2V4H - chains A and B of the 4 polymer chains in the assembly; structure by X-ray diffraction, 2.90 A resolution.

Chain A (and B):
Molecule: Nf-kappa-B essential modulator
Organism: Mus musculus
Notes: fragment: cc2-lz domain, residues 251-337; chain B of this document is another copy of the same molecule, construct and numbering; everything in this record applies to it too
UniProt: O88522 (NEMO_MOUSE); numbering as in UniProt (aligned over 251-337)
Sequence (110 residues; each row starts with the number of its first residue):
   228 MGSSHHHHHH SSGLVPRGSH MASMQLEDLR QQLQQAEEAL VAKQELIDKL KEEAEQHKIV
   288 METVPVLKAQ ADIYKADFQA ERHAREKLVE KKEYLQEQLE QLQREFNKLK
Not modelled in the structure: 228-239 (chain B: 228-246)
Construct notes: expression tag (228-250)
Swiss-Prot annotation at these positions:
  - region: L315 to L336 (Leucine-zipper)
  - cross-link (Glycyl lysine isopeptide (Lys-Gly)): K270 (interchain with G-Cter in SUMO), K276 (interchain with G-Cter in ubiquitin), K278 (interchain with G-Cter in ubiquitin), K285 (interchain with G-Cter in ubiquitin), K295 (interchain with G-Cter in ubiquitin), K302 (interchain with G-Cter in SUMO), K314 (interchain with G-Cter in ubiquitin), K318 (interchain with G-Cter in ubiquitin), K319 (interchain with G-Cter in ubiquitin)
  - mutagenesis: K278 (K278R: Slight decrease in TRAF6-induced polyubiquitination), V293 (V293A: Abolishes linear polyubiquitin-binding, impairs 'Lys-63'-linked polyubiquitin-binding and impairs NF-kappa-B activation; when associated with A-301 and A-302), Y301 (Y301A: Abolishes linear polyubiquitin-binding, impairs 'Lys-63'-linked polyubiquitin-binding and impairs NF-kappa-B activation; when associated with A-293 and A-302), K302 (K302A: Abolishes linear polyubiquitin-binding, impairs 'Lys-63'-linked polyubiquitin-binding and impairs NF-kappa-B activation; when associated with A-293 and A-301), F305 (F305A: Abolishes linear polyubiquitin-binding, impairs 'Lys-63'-linked polyubiquitin-binding and impairs of NF-kappa-B activation), R309 (R309A: Abolishes linear polyubiquitin-binding, no effect on 'Lys-63'-linked polyubiquitin-binding and impairs NF-kappa-B activation; when associated with A-312 and A-313), R312 (R312A: Abolishes linear polyubiquitin-binding, no effect on 'Lys-63'-linked polyubiquitin-binding and impairs NF-kappa-B activation; when associated with A-309 and A-313), E313 (E313A: Impairs linear polyubiquitin-binding. Abolishes linear polyubiquitin-binding, no effect on 'Lys-63'-linked polyubiquitin-binding and impairs NF-kappa-B activation ...), K314 (K314R: Slight decrease in TRAF6-induced polyubiquitination. Important decrease in TRAF6-induced polyubiquitination; when associated with R-318 and R-319), V316 (V316P: Loss of interaction with TRAF6 and TRAF6-induced polyubiquitination), E317 (E317A: Abolishes linear polyubiquitin-binding; when associated with A-313 and A-320), K318 (K318R: Slight decrease in TRAF6-induced polyubiquitination. Decrease in TRAF6-induced polyubiquitination; when associated with R-319. Important decrease in TRAF6-induced polyubiquitination ...), 2 further mutagenesis entries in UniProt

How chain A and chain B interact:
Residue-residue contacts (79):
  R244(A) - E264(B)  salt bridge
  L256(A) - L253(B)  hydrophobic
  L256(A) - R257(B)
  Q259(A) - L260(B)
  L260(A) - Q259(B)
  L260(A) - L260(B)  hydrophobic
  A266(A) - L267(B)
  L267(A) - A263(B)  hydrophobic
  L267(A) - A266(B)
  L267(A) - L267(B)  hydrophobic
  L267(A) - K270(B)
  K270(A) - L267(B)
  K270(A) - Q271(B)
  K270(A) - I274(B)
  Q271(A) - K270(B)
  L273(A) - I274(B)  hydrophobic
  I274(A) - K270(B)
  I274(A) - L273(B)  hydrophobic
  I274(A) - I274(B)  hydrophobic
  I274(A) - L277(B)  hydrophobic
  L277(A) - L277(B)  hydrophobic
  L277(A) - K278(B)
  K278(A) - L277(B)
  H284(A) - M288(B)
  V287(A) - M288(B)  hydrophobic
  M288(A) - H284(B)
  M288(A) - V287(B)  hydrophobic
  V291(A) - V291(B)  hydrophobic
  V291(A) - L294(B)  hydrophobic
  L294(A) - V291(B)  hydrophobic
  L294(A) - L294(B)
  K295(A) - L294(B)
  Q297(A) - A298(B)
  Q297(A) - D299(B)
  Q297(A) - K302(B)
  A298(A) - A298(B)
  A298(A) - Y301(B)
  Y301(A) - Y301(B)
  Y301(A) - K302(B)
  Y301(A) - F305(B)  hydrophobic
  D304(A) - F305(B)
  F305(A) - D304(B)
  F305(A) - F305(B)
  F305(A) - E308(B)
  E308(A) - F305(B)
  E308(A) - E308(B)
  E308(A) - R309(B)  salt bridge
  E308(A) - R312(B)  salt bridge
  R309(A) - E308(B)  salt bridge
  A311(A) - R312(B)
  R312(A) - E308(B)  salt bridge
  R312(A) - A311(B)
  R312(A) - L315(B)
  L315(A) - R312(B)
  L315(A) - L315(B)  hydrophobic
  L315(A) - V316(B)
  V316(A) - L315(B)  hydrophobic
  K319(A) - L315(B)
  K319(A) - L322(B)
  L322(A) - K319(B)
  L322(A) - L322(B)  hydrophobic
  L322(A) - L326(B)  hydrophobic
  Q323(A) - L322(B)
  Q325(A) - L326(B)
  L326(A) - L322(B)  hydrophobic
  L326(A) - Q325(B)
  L326(A) - L326(B)
  L329(A) - L326(B)  hydrophobic
  L329(A) - L329(B)
  L329(A) - Q330(B)
  L329(A) - F333(B)  hydrophobic
  Q330(A) - L329(B)
  E332(A) - F333(B)
  F333(A) - L329(B)  hydrophobic
  F333(A) - E332(B)
  F333(A) - F333(B)
  F333(A) - L336(B)  hydrophobic
  L336(A) - F333(B)  hydrophobic
  L336(A) - L336(B)
Interface residues without a listed pair, chain A (47 interface residues in all): Q252, L253, R257, A263, A281, T290, K302, K318
Interface residues without a listed pair, chain B (45 interface residues in all): L256, T290, K295, K318, Q323

Summary:
47 residues of chain A face 45 of chain B across their interface, with 5 salt bridges. Among the polar pairs
are R244(A)-E264(B), E308(A)-R309(B) and E308(A)-R312(B). UniProt lists 14 mutagenesis sites on chain A.
Chain A and chain B are both Nf-kappa-B essential modulator (Mus musculus); the structure, NEMO CC2-LZ domain
- 1D5 DARPin complex, was determined by X-ray diffraction.
